Entry 3BDN (X-ray diffraction, 3.91 A resolution); this record covers chains D and A of the 4 polymer chains in the assembly.

Chain D:
Molecule: 20-nt DNA strand
Sequence (20 nucleotides; numbered 21 to 40; the number before each row is that of its first residue):
    21 TATATCACCG CCAGTGGTAT
Disordered / not traced: 21

Chain A:
Name: Lambda Repressor
Source organism: Enterobacteria phage lambda
Reference sequence: P03034 (RPC1_LAMBD); residues 1-236 here correspond to UniProt positions 2-237 (UniProt number = residue number + 1)
Chain sequence (236 residues; row label = number of the first residue in the row):
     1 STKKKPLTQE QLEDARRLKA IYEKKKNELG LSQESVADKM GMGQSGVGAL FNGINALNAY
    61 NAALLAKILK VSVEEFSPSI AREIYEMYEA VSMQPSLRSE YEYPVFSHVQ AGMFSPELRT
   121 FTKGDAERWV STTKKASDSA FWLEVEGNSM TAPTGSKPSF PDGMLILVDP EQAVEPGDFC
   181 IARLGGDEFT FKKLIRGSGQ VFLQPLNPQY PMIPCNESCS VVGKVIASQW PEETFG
Disordered / not traced: 215-216
Construct notes: engineered mutation Gly-197 (Asp198 in P03034)
Curated features (UniProtKB/Swiss-Prot):
  - DNA-binding region: Leu-29 to Gly-48 (H-T-H motif)

How chain D and chain A interact:
Residue-residue contacts - 14 pairs, chain D then chain A:
  DC31(D) / Thr-2(A)  phosphate contact
  DC32(D) / Pro-6(A)  phosphate contact
  DA33(D) / Asn-55(A)  phosphate contact
  DA33(D) / Ala-56(A)  hydrogen bond to the phosphate
  DG34(D) / Met-42(A)  phosphate contact
  DG34(D) / Gly-46(A)  sugar contact
  DG34(D) / Asn-55(A)  base contact
  DG34(D) / Asn-61(A)  phosphate contact
  DT35(D) / Met-42(A)  phosphate contact
  DT35(D) / Gly-43(A)  hydrogen bond to the phosphate
  DT35(D) / Ser-45(A)  base contact
  DT35(D) / Gly-46(A)  phosphate contact
  DG36(D) / Ser-45(A)  hydrogen bond to the base
  DG37(D) / Ser-45(A)  hydrogen bond to the base
Interface residues without a listed pair, chain A (13 interface residues in all): Lys-5, Leu-50, Ile-54, Asn-58

In short:
The interface between chain D and chain A involves 7 residues on one side and 13 on the other, with 4 hydrogen
bonds. Polar pairs include DG36(D)/Ser-45(A), DG37(D)/Ser-45(A) and DA33(D)/Ala-56(A).
Here chain D is a 20-nt DNA strand and chain A is Lambda Repressor (Enterobacteria phage lambda). Entry 3BDN
(Crystal Structure of the Lambda Repressor) was determined by X-ray diffraction.
